PDB entry 4FCJ | X-ray diffraction, 1.62 A resolution | chains A and B

== Chain A (and B) ==
Molecule: Ras GTPase-activating protein-binding protein 1
From: Homo sapiens
Notes: EC 3.6.4.12, 3.6.4.13; fragment: NTF2-like domain; chain B of this document is another copy of the same molecule, construct and numbering; everything in this record applies to it too
Reference sequence: Q13283 (G3BP1_HUMAN); residues 1-139 here = UniProt positions 1-139
Chain sequence (142 residues; each row starts with the number of its first residue; numbers below 1 keep their minus sign (Gly-2 is residue -2)):
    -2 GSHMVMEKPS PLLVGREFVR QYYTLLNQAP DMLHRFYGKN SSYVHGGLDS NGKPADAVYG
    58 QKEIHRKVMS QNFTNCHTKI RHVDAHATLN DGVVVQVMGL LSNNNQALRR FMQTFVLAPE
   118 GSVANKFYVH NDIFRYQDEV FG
Unresolved in the structure: -2 to 0, 43-51, 138-139 (chain B: -2 to -1, 46-50, 117-123, 139)
Differences from the reference sequence: expression tag (-2 to 0)
UniProt features mapped onto this chain:
  - cross-link (Glycyl lysine isopeptide (Lys-Gly)): Lys36 (interchain with G-Cter in ubiquitin), Lys50 (interchain with G-Cter in ubiquitin), Lys59 (interchain with G-Cter in ubiquitin), Lys64 (interchain with G-Cter in ubiquitin), Lys76 (interchain with G-Cter in ubiquitin), Lys123 (interchain with G-Cter in ubiquitin)
  - natural variant: Arg78 (R78C: Found in a patient with a neurodevelopmental disorder; uncertain significance), Arg132 (R132I: Found in a patient with a neurodevelopmental disorder; uncertain significance)
  - mutagenesis: Phe15 (F15W: Decreased interaction with USP10), Phe33 (F33W: Abolished interaction with CAPRIN1 and ability to undergo liquid-liquid phase separation. Abolished interaction with USP10), Lys36 (K36R: In 10KR; abolished ubiquitination in response to heat shock, leading to decreased stress granule disassembly when associated with R-50, R-59, R-64, R-76, R-123, R-353, R-357, R-376 and R-393 ...), Lys50 (K50R: In 10KR; abolished ubiquitination in response to heat shock, leading to decreased stress granule disassembly when associated with R-36, R-59, R-64, R-76, R-123, R-353, R-357, R-376 and R-393 ...), Lys59 (K59R: In 10KR; abolished ubiquitination in response to heat shock, leading to decreased stress granule disassembly when associated with R-36, R-50, R-64, R-76, R-123, R-353, R-357, R-376 and R-393 ...), Lys64 (K64R: In 10KR; abolished ubiquitination in response to heat shock, leading to decreased stress granule disassembly when associated with R-36, R-50, R-59, R-76, R-123, R-353, R-357, R-376 and R-393 ...), Lys76 (K76R: In 10KR; abolished ubiquitination in response to heat shock, leading to decreased stress granule disassembly when associated with R-36, R-50, R-59, R-64, R-123, R-353, R-357, R-376 and R-393 ...), Lys123 (K123R: In 10KR; abolished ubiquitination in response to heat shock, leading to decreased stress granule disassembly when associated with R-36, R-50, R-59, R-64, R-76, R-353, R-357, R-376 and R-393 ...), Phe124 (F124W: Does not affect interaction with USP10)
What the authors report for this chain:
  - self-association interface (contacts with another copy of this molecule): Thr85, Asn128, Arg132
  - specificity-determining residues: Phe33, Tyr125 (proposed by the authors, not directly observed)

== Interface between chain A and chain B ==
Pairs across the interface - 67 pairs, chain A then chain B:
  Val41(A) - His83(B)
  Ala54(A) - His83(B)
  Arg78(A) - Val137(B)  hydrogen bond (side chain-backbone)
  Arg78(A) - Phe138(B)
  His79(A) - Pro51(B)
  His79(A) - Arg132(B)
  His79(A) - Val137(B)
  Asp81(A) - Ile130(B)
  Asp81(A) - Arg132(B)  salt bridge
  His83(A) - Ser39(B)  hydrogen bond
  His83(A) - Ala54(B)
  His83(A) - Asn128(B)
  His83(A) - Ile130(B)
  Ala84(A) - Asn128(B)  hydrogen bond (backbone-side chain)
  Thr85(A) - Val113(B)
  Thr85(A) - His127(B)
  Thr85(A) - Asn128(B)  hydrogen bond
  Leu86(A) - Leu86(B)
  Leu86(A) - His127(B)
  Asn87(A) - Asn87(B)  hydrogen bond
  Val91(A) - Thr111(B)
  Val91(A) - Val113(B)  hydrophobic
  Val91(A) - Asn128(B)
  Gln93(A) - Met109(B)  hydrogen bond (side chain-backbone)
  Gln93(A) - Gln110(B)
  Gln93(A) - Thr111(B)  hydrogen bond
  Gln93(A) - Ile130(B)
  Met95(A) - Met109(B)  hydrophobic
  Met95(A) - Arg132(B)
  Met95(A) - Val137(B)  hydrophobic
  Met95(A) - Phe138(B)  hydrophobic
  Gly96(A) - Phe138(B)
  Arg107(A) - Arg107(B)
  Arg107(A) - Gln134(B)
  Arg107(A) - Phe138(B)
  Phe108(A) - Met109(B)
  Met109(A) - Gln93(B)
  Met109(A) - Val94(B)
  Met109(A) - Met95(B)  hydrophobic
  Met109(A) - Met109(B)  hydrophobic
  Met109(A) - Gln110(B)
  Met109(A) - Thr111(B)
  Gln110(A) - Gln93(B)
  Thr111(A) - Val91(B)
  Thr111(A) - Gln93(B)  hydrogen bond
  Thr111(A) - Thr111(B)  hydrogen bond
  Val113(A) - Thr85(B)
  Val113(A) - Val91(B)  hydrophobic
  Ala115(A) - Leu86(B)  hydrophobic
  His127(A) - Thr85(B)
  His127(A) - Leu86(B)
  Asn128(A) - His83(B)
  Asn128(A) - Ala84(B)  hydrogen bond (side chain-backbone)
  Asn128(A) - Thr85(B)  hydrogen bond
  Asn128(A) - Val91(B)
  Ile130(A) - Asp81(B)
  Ile130(A) - His83(B)
  Ile130(A) - Gln93(B)  hydrogen bond (backbone-side chain)
  Arg132(A) - His79(B)
  Arg132(A) - Asp81(B)  salt bridge
  Arg132(A) - Gln93(B)
  Arg132(A) - Met95(B)
  Gln134(A) - Arg107(B)  hydrogen bond
  Gln134(A) - Gln134(B)  hydrogen bond
  Val137(A) - Arg78(B)
  Val137(A) - His79(B)
  Val137(A) - Met95(B)  hydrophobic
Other interface residues (no listed pair), chain A (32 interface residues in all): Ser39, Gly89, Leu97, Tyr125, Phe131
Other interface residues (no listed pair), chain B (31 interface residues in all): Tyr56, Gly89, Ala115, Tyr133

== In short ==
32 residues of chain A face 31 of chain B across their interface; the contacts include 14 hydrogen bonds and 2
salt bridges. Polar contacts include Asp81(A)-Arg132(B), Arg78(A)-Val137(B) and His83(A)-Ser39(B). UniProt
lists 9 mutagenesis sites on chain A. From the paper: specificity determinants Phe33(A) and Tyr125(A); a
self-association interface involving Thr85(A), Asn128(A) and Arg132(A).
Both chains are Ras GTPase-activating protein-binding protein 1 (Homo sapiens). Entry 4FCJ (Crystal structure
of the NTF2-like domain of human G3BP1) was determined by X-ray diffraction (same publication as 4IIA and
4FCM).
